9FOJ - chains C and F of the 6 polymer chains in the assembly; structure by electron microscopy, 3.82 A resolution.

[Chain C]
Protein: Envelope protein E
Organism: Langat virus (strain TP21)
UniProt: P29837 (POLG_LANVT); residues 1-496 here correspond to UniProt positions 281-776 (UniProt number = residue number + 280)
Sequence (496 residues; row label = number of the first residue in the row):
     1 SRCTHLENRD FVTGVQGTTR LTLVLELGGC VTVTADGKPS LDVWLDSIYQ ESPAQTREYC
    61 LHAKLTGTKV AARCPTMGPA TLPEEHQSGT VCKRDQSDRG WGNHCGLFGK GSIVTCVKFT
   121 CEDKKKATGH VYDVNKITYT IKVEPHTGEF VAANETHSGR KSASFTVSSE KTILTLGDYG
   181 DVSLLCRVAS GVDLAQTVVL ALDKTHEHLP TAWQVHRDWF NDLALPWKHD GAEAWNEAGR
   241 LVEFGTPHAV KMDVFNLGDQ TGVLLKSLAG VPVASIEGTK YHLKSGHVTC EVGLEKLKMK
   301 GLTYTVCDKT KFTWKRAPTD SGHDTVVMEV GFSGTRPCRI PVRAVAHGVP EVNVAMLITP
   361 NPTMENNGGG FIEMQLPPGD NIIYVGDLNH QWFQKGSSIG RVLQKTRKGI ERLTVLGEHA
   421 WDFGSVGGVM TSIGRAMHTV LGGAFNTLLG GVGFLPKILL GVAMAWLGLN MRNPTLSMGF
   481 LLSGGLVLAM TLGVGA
Covalent attachments: N-acetylglucosamine (NAG) linked to Asn154
From the paper describing this entry:
  - post-translational modification sites: Asn154

[Chain F]
Protein: Small envelope protein M
Organism: Langat virus (strain TP21)
UniProt: P29837 (POLG_LANVT); residues 1-74 here correspond to UniProt positions 207-280 (UniProt number = residue number + 206)
Sequence (74 residues; row label = number of the first residue in the row):
     1 VLIPSHAQRD LTGRGHQWLE GEAVKAHLTR VEGWVWKNKL FTLSLVMVAW LMVDGLLPRI
    61 LIVVVALALA PAYA
Differences from the reference sequence: conflict Ala70 (Val276 in P29837)

[How chain C and chain F interact]
Residue-residue contacts (9; chain C residue first):
  Glu243(C) with Leu19(F)
  Thr246(C) with His16(F), hydrogen bond (backbone-side chain)
  His248(C) with His16(F)
  Phe255(C) with Trp18(F), hydrophobic
  Leu467(C) with Val48(F), hydrophobic; Met52(F), hydrophobic
  Met471(C) with Met52(F), hydrophobic
  Arg472(C) with Asp54(F), salt bridge
  Phe480(C) with Met52(F), hydrophobic
Also at the interface, not in a pair above, chain C (11 interface residues in all): Leu257, Lys266, Pro456
Also at the interface, not in a pair above, chain F (8 interface residues in all): Val1, Tyr73

[In short]
The interface between chain C and chain F involves 11 residues on one side and 8 on the other; the contacts
include 1 hydrogen bond and 1 salt bridge. Polar contacts include Arg472(C)-Asp54(F) and Thr246(C)-His16(F).
From the paper: a modification site at Asn154(C).
Chain C is Envelope protein E and chain F is Small envelope protein M, both from Langat virus (strain TP21);
the structure, LGTV TP21. Langat virus, strain TP21, was determined by electron microscopy together with 9FK0
and 9H28 from the same study.
